Entry 6P19 (electron microscopy, 3.80 A resolution); this record covers chains C and D of the 9 polymer chains in the assembly.

[Chain C]
Molecule: DNA-directed RNA polymerase subunit beta
Organism: Escherichia coli (strain K12)
Notes: EC 2.7.7.6
UniProtKB: P0A8V2 (RPOB_ECOLI); residue numbers follow UniProt; this construct covers 1-1342
Sequence (1342 residues; numbered 1 to 1342; the number before each row is that of its first residue):
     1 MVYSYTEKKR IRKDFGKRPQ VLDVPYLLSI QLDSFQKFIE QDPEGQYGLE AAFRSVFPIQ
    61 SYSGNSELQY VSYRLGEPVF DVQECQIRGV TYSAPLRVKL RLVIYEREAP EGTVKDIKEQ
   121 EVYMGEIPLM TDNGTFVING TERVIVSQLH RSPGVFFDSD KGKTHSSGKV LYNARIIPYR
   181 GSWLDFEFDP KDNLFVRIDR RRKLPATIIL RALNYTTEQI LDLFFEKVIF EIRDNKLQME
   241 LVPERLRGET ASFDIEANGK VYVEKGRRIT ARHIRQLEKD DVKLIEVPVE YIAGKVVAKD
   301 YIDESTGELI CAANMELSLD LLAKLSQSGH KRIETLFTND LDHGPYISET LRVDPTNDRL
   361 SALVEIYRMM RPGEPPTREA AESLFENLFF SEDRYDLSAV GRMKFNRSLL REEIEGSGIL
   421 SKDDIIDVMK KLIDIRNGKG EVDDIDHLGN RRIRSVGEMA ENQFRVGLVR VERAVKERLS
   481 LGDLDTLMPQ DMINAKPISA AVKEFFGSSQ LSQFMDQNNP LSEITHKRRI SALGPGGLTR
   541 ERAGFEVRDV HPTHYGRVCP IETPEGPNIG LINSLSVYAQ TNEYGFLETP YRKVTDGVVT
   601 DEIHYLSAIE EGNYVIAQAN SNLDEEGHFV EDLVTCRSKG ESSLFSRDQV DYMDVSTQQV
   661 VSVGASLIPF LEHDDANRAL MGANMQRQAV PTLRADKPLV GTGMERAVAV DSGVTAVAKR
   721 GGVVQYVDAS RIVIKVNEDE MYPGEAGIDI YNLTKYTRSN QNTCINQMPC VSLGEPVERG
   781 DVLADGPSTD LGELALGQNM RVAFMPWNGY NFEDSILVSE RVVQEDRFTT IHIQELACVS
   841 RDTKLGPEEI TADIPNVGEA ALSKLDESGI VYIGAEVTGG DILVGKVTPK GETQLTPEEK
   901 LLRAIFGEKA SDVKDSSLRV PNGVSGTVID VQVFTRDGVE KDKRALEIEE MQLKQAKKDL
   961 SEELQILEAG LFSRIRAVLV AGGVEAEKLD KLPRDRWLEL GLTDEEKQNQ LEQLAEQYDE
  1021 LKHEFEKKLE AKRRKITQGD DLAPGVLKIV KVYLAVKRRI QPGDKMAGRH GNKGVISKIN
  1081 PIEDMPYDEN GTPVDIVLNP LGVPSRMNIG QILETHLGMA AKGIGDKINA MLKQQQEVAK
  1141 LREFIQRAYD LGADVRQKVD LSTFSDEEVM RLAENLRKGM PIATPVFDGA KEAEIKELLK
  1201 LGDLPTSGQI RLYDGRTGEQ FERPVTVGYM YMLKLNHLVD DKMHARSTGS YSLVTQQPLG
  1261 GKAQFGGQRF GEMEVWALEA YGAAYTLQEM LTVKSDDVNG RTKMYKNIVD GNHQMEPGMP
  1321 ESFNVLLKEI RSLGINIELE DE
Not modelled in the structure: 1-2, 894-909
UniProt features mapped onto this chain:
  - modified residue (N6-acetyllysine): Lys-1022, Lys-1200
  - mutagenesis: Ile-561 (I561S: Resistant to antibiotics salinamide A and B), Ile-569 (I569S: Resistant to antibiotics salinamide A and B), Ala-665 (A665E: Resistant to antibiotics salinamide A and B), Asp-675 (D675A/G: Resistant to antibiotics salinamide A and B), Asn-677 (N677H/K: Resistant to antibiotics salinamide A and B), Leu-680 (L680M: Resistant to antibiotics salinamide A and B), Glu-813 (E813K: Disrupts the enzyme's active center)

[Chain D]
Molecule: DNA-directed RNA polymerase subunit beta'
Organism: Escherichia coli (strain K12)
Notes: EC 2.7.7.6
UniProtKB: P0A8T7 (RPOC_ECOLI); numbering as in UniProt (aligned over 1-1407)
Sequence (1430 residues; each row starts with the number of its first residue):
     1 MKDLLKFLKA QTKTEEFDAI KIALASPDMI RSWSFGEVKK PETINYRTFK PERDGLFCAR
    61 IFGPVKDYEC LCGKYKRLKH RGVICEKCGV EVTQTKVRRE RMGHIELASP TAHIWFLKSL
   121 PSRIGLLLDM PLRDIERVLY FESYVVIEGG MTNLERQQIL TEEQYLDALE EFGDEFDAKM
   181 GAEAIQALLK SMDLEQECEQ LREELNETNS ETKRKKLTKR IKLLEAFVQS GNKPEWMILT
   241 VLPVLPPDLR PLVPLDGGRF ATSDLNDLYR RVINRNNRLK RLLDLAAPDI IVRNEKRMLQ
   301 EAVDALLDNG RRGRAITGSN KRPLKSLADM IKGKQGRFRQ NLLGKRVDYS GRSVITVGPY
   361 LRLHQCGLPK KMALELFKPF IYGKLELRGL ATTIKAAKKM VEREEAVVWD ILDEVIREHP
   421 VLLNRAPTLH RLGIQAFEPV LIEGKAIQLH PLVCAAYNAD FDGDQMAVHV PLTLEAQLEA
   481 RALMMSTNNI LSPANGEPII VPSQDVVLGL YYMTRDCVNA KGEGMVLTGP KEAERLYRSG
   541 LASLHARVKV RITEYEKDAN GELVAKTSLK DTTVGRAILW MIVPKGLPYS IVNQALGKKA
   601 ISKMLNTCYR ILGLKPTVIF ADQIMYTGFA YAARSGASVG IDDMVIPEKK HEIISEAEAE
   661 VAEIQEQFQS GLVTAGERYN KVIDIWAAAN DRVSKAMMDN LQTETVINRD GQEEKQVSFN
   721 SIYMMADSGA RGSAAQIRQL AGMRGLMAKP DGSIIETPIT ANFREGLNVL QYFISTHGAR
   781 KGLADTALKT ANSGYLTRRL VDVAQDLVVT EDDCGTHEGI MMTPVIEGGD VKEPLRDRVL
   841 GRVTAEDVLK PGTADILVPR NTLLHEQWCD LLEENSVDAV KVRSVVSCDT DFGVCAHCYG
   901 RDLARGHIIN KGEAIGVIAA QSIGEPGTQL TMRTFHIGGA ASRAAAESSI QVKNKGSIKL
   961 SNVKSVVNSS GKLVITSRNT ELKLIDEFGR TKESYKVPYG AVLAKGDGEQ VAGGETVANW
  1021 DPHTMPVITE VSGFVRFTDM IDGQTITRQT DELTGLSSLV VLDSAERTAG GKDLRPALKI
  1081 VDAQGNDVLI PGTDMPAQYF LPGKAIVQLE DGVQISSGDT LARIPQESGG TKDITGGLPR
  1141 VADLFEARRP KEPAILAEIS GIVSFGKETK GKRRLVITPV DGSDPYEEMI PKWRQLNVFE
  1201 GERVERGDVI SDGPEAPHDI LRLRGVHAVT RYIVNEVQDV YRLQGVKIND KHIEVIVRQM
  1261 LRKATIVNAG SSDFLEGEQV EYSRVKIANR ELEANGKVGA TYSRDLLGIT KASLATESFI
  1321 SAASFQETTR VLTEAAVAGK RDELRGLKEN VIVGRLIPAG TGYAYHQDRM RRRAAGEAPA
  1381 APQVTAEDAS ASLAELLNAG LGGSDNELER RASENLYFQG HHHHHHHHHH
Not modelled in the structure: 1-14, 931-956, 1127-1135, 1377-1430
Construct notes: expression tag (1408-1430)
UniProt features mapped onto this chain:
  - binding site (Zn(2+)): Cys-70, Cys-72, Cys-85, Cys-88, Cys-814, Cys-888, Cys-895, Cys-898
  - binding site (Mg(2+)): Asp-460, Asp-462, Asp-464
  - modified residue: Lys-983 (N6-acetyllysine)
  - mutagenesis: Gln-504 (Q504P: Resistant to antibiotics salinamide A and B), Asn-690 (N690D: Resistant to antibiotics salinamide A and B), Met-697 (M697V: Resistant to antibiotics salinamide A and B), Ala-735 (A735T: Resistant to antibiotics salinamide A and B), Arg-738 (R738C/H/P/S: Resistant to antibiotics salinamide A and B), Ala-748 (A748E: Resistant to antibiotics salinamide A and B), Pro-758 (P758S/T: Resistant to antibiotics salinamide A and B), Phe-763 (F763C: Resistant to antibiotics salinamide A and B), Ser-775 (S775A: Resistant to antibiotics salinamide A and B), Ala-779 (A779T/V: Resistant to antibiotics salinamide A and B), Arg-780 (R780C: Resistant to antibiotics salinamide A and B), Gly-782 (G782A/C: Resistant to antibiotics salinamide A and B), 1 further mutagenesis entry in UniProt
Ion coordination: Zn2+ site 1: Cys-70, Leu-71, Cys-72; Mg2+: Asp-460, Asp-462, Asp-464 (shared with 1 residue of chain R); Zn2+ site 2: Cys-814, Cys-888, Cys-895, Cys-898

[How chain C and chain D interact]
Contacting residue pairs (328; chain C residue first):
  Phe-545(C) with Ala-784(D); Asp-785(D); Leu-788(D), hydrophobic
  Arg-548(C) with Arg-780(D)
  Asp-549(C) with Pro-750(D)
  Val-550(C) with Thr-776(D); His-777(D), hydrogen bond (backbone-side chain); Arg-780(D)
  Tyr-555(C) with Val-769(D), hydrophobic; Phe-773(D), hydrophobic
  Pro-560(C) with Thr-776(D); Arg-780(D), hydrogen bond (backbone-side chain)
  Ile-561(C) with Tyr-772(D), hydrophobic; Thr-776(D); Arg-780(D)
  Thr-563(C) with Arg-780(D), hydrogen bond
  Ile-569(C) with Arg-780(D); Leu-783(D); Ala-784(D), hydrophobic
  Gln-618(C) with Asn-768(D); Val-769(D); Leu-770(D)
  Asn-620(C) with Asn-768(D)
  Ser-642(C) with Leu-770(D)
  Thr-657(C) with Val-769(D)
  Val-660(C) with Val-769(D), hydrophobic; Phe-773(D), hydrophobic
  Leu-671(C) with Tyr-772(D)
  Glu-672(C) with Gly-766(D); Leu-767(D), hydrogen bond (backbone-backbone)
  His-673(C) with Phe-763(D); Arg-764(D), hydrogen bond (side chain-backbone); Glu-765(D); Gly-766(D)
  Asp-674(C) with Phe-763(D); Tyr-772(D), hydrogen bond (backbone-side chain)
  Asp-675(C) with Phe-763(D); Tyr-772(D), hydrogen bond (backbone-side chain)
  Ala-676(C) with Tyr-772(D); Ser-775(D); Ala-779(D), hydrophobic
  Asn-677(C) with Ala-779(D); Leu-783(D)
  Ala-679(C) with Tyr-772(D)
  Leu-680(C) with Leu-783(D), hydrophobic
  Phe-804(C) with Ala-637(D); Ser-638(D), hydrogen bond (backbone-side chain)
  Met-805(C) with Ala-633(D)
  Pro-806(C) with Asp-505(D); Ala-632(D); Ala-633(D)
  Asn-808(C) with Pro-359(D); Ala-633(D)
  Gly-809(C) with Val-357(D); Phe-629(D)
  Tyr-810(C) with Pro-359(D); Tyr-360(D)
  Asn-811(C) with Asp-505(D)
  Phe-812(C) with Val-357(D), hydrophobic; Pro-451(D), hydrophobic; Cys-454(D), hydrophobic; Phe-461(D), hydrophobic; Ser-503(D); Gln-504(D), hydrogen bond (backbone-side chain); Asp-505(D); Phe-629(D), hydrophobic
  Glu-813(C) with Asp-460(D); Phe-461(D), hydrogen bond (backbone-backbone); Gln-504(D)
  Asp-814(C) with Phe-461(D); Asp-462(D)
  Ser-815(C) with Val-357(D); Phe-461(D)
  Arg-841(C) with Gly-257(D)
  Lys-844(C) with Arg-47(D)
  Gln-1061(C) with Lys-445(D)
  Pro-1062(C) with Ala-446(D)
  Gly-1063(C) with Val-354(D)
  Lys-1065(C) with Asp-462(D), hydrogen bond (side chain-backbone)
  Lys-1073(C) with Asp-462(D)
  Val-1075(C) with Ile-355(D); Thr-356(D); Phe-461(D); Asp-462(D); Gly-463(D)
  Ile-1076(C) with Thr-356(D)
  Ser-1077(C) with Thr-356(D); Val-357(D)
  Asn-1099(C) with Gln-504(D)
  Pro-1100(C) with Ala-637(D)
  Leu-1101(C) with Gln-504(D); Leu-508(D), hydrophobic; Ala-730(D), hydrophobic; Arg-731(D)
  Val-1103(C) with Val-639(D), hydrophobic
  Pro-1104(C) with Ile-722(D), hydrophobic; Met-725(D), hydrophobic; Leu-740(D)
  Ser-1105(C) with Arg-731(D); Gly-732(D); Gln-736(D), hydrogen bond (backbone-side chain)
  Met-1107(C) with Gln-736(D); Gln-739(D); Leu-740(D), hydrophobic
  Ile-1109(C) with Ile-641(D), hydrophobic; Met-644(D), hydrophobic; Leu-740(D), hydrophobic; Phe-763(D)
  Ile-1112(C) with Val-639(D), hydrophobic; Gly-640(D); Ile-641(D)
  Leu-1113(C) with Ile-641(D), hydrophobic
  His-1116(C) with Gly-640(D); Ile-641(D), hydrogen bond (side chain-backbone)
  Phe-1187(C) with Tyr-772(D), hydrophobic
  Glu-1192(C) with Ile-641(D); Arg-764(D), salt bridge
  Ser-1207(C) with Asp-642(D), hydrogen bond
  Gln-1209(C) with Ser-638(D); Val-639(D); Gly-640(D); Asp-643(D)
  Thr-1217(C) with Arg-538(D)
  Phe-1221(C) with Ala-633(D)
  Glu-1222(C) with Tyr-512(D), hydrogen bond; Tyr-537(D); Ser-543(D); Arg-634(D); Ser-635(D), hydrogen bond (backbone-backbone)
  Arg-1223(C) with Tyr-512(D); Ser-635(D), hydrogen bond (backbone-backbone); Phe-719(D); Ser-721(D); Met-724(D)
  Pro-1224(C) with Ser-638(D)
  Val-1225(C) with Ser-638(D)
  Thr-1226(C) with Ser-638(D), hydrogen bond (backbone-side chain); Val-639(D), hydrogen bond (side chain-backbone); Gly-640(D)
  Val-1239(C) with Val-354(D), hydrophobic; Lys-445(D)
  Asp-1240(C) with Lys-445(D), salt bridge
  Lys-1242(C) with Val-354(D); Gln-465(D)
  Met-1243(C) with Arg-352(D); Ser-353(D); Met-372(D), hydrophobic; Lys-445(D)
  His-1244(C) with Gly-351(D); Arg-352(D), hydrogen bond (backbone-backbone)
  Ala-1245(C) with Ser-350(D); Gly-351(D); Met-372(D), hydrophobic; Glu-375(D)
  Arg-1246(C) with Asp-348(D), salt bridge; Tyr-349(D), hydrogen bond (backbone-backbone); Ser-350(D), hydrogen bond (backbone-backbone); Glu-375(D)
  Ser-1247(C) with Asp-348(D); Tyr-349(D); Glu-375(D), hydrogen bond (backbone-side chain); Lys-378(D)
  Thr-1248(C) with Tyr-349(D)
  Tyr-1251(C) with Asp-348(D), hydrogen bond
  Leu-1253(C) with Arg-99(D), hydrogen bond (backbone-side chain); Asp-248(D)
  Val-1254(C) with Arg-99(D), hydrogen bond (backbone-side chain); Leu-249(D); Arg-337(D)
  Thr-1255(C) with Asn-341(D)
  Gln-1256(C) with Arg-99(D)
  Gln-1257(C) with Asn-341(D), hydrogen bond; Lys-345(D)
  Pro-1258(C) with Arg-346(D); Val-347(D); Asp-348(D)
  Leu-1259(C) with Arg-346(D), hydrogen bond (backbone-side chain)
  Gly-1260(C) with Arg-346(D)
  Phe-1265(C) with Glu-375(D)
  Gly-1267(C) with Arg-346(D), hydrogen bond (backbone-side chain); Val-347(D); Ser-350(D)
  Gln-1268(C) with Arg-346(D); Val-347(D), hydrogen bond (backbone-backbone); Ser-350(D), hydrogen bond (backbone-side chain); Gly-351(D); Arg-352(D), hydrogen bond; His-469(D)
  Arg-1269(C) with Arg-339(D); Gln-340(D), hydrogen bond (side chain-backbone); Gly-344(D), hydrogen bond (side chain-backbone); Lys-345(D); Arg-346(D)
  Phe-1270(C) with Gly-344(D); Lys-345(D), hydrogen bond (backbone-backbone); Ile-434(D), hydrophobic; His-469(D)
  Glu-1272(C) with Leu-343(D); Arg-798(D)
  Met-1273(C) with Thr-428(D)
  Glu-1274(C) with Asn-424(D), hydrogen bond; Ala-426(D); Thr-428(D), hydrogen bond
  Val-1275(C) with Leu-343(D)
  Trp-1276(C) with Thr-797(D); Arg-798(D); Val-801(D); Val-917(D); Gln-921(D), hydrogen bond (backbone-side chain)
  Ala-1277(C) with Gln-921(D)
  Leu-1278(C) with Met-484(D), hydrophobic
  Glu-1279(C) with Gln-805(D), hydrogen bond; Val-917(D); Leu-1347(D); Val-1351(D)
  Ala-1280(C) with Arg-431(D), hydrogen bond (backbone-side chain); Glu-913(D); Ile-918(D), hydrophobic; Gln-921(D)
  Tyr-1281(C) with Arg-431(D); Leu-432(D); Ile-434(D), hydrogen bond (side chain-backbone); Leu-483(D); Met-484(D), hydrophobic; Asn-489(D), hydrogen bond; Glu-913(D)
  Gly-1282(C) with Gly-1360(D); Thr-1361(D), hydrogen bond (backbone-backbone)
  Ala-1283(C) with Glu-479(D); Met-484(D), hydrophobic
  Ala-1284(C) with Leu-1356(D); Ile-1357(D), hydrophobic; Gly-1362(D)
  Tyr-1285(C) with Glu-475(D); Glu-479(D); Leu-1356(D), hydrophobic; Thr-1361(D)
  Thr-1286(C) with Ala-476(D); Glu-479(D), hydrogen bond
  Leu-1287(C) with Val-1351(D), hydrophobic; Ile-1357(D), hydrophobic
  Gln-1288(C) with Gly-1354(D); Arg-1355(D); Leu-1356(D)
  Glu-1289(C) with Pro-471(D); Leu-472(D), hydrogen bond (side chain-backbone); Thr-473(D), hydrogen bond; Ala-476(D)
  Met-1290(C) with Val-347(D)
  Leu-1291(C) with Lys-345(D), hydrogen bond (backbone-side chain); Val-1351(D), hydrophobic
  Thr-1292(C) with Gly-1354(D)
  Lys-1294(C) with Val-347(D); Asp-348(D), hydrogen bond (backbone-backbone); Val-470(D), hydrogen bond (side chain-backbone); Leu-472(D)
  Ser-1295(C) with Lys-345(D); Arg-346(D), hydrogen bond (side chain-backbone)
  Asp-1296(C) with Lys-345(D), salt bridge
  Met-1304(C) with Leu-472(D), hydrophobic
  Tyr-1305(C) with Tyr-349(D); Tyr-382(D)
  Ile-1308(C) with Pro-379(D), hydrophobic; Leu-472(D), hydrophobic
  Val-1309(C) with Gly-383(D)
  His-1313(C) with Phe-380(D); Leu-472(D); Thr-473(D); Leu-474(D); Gln-477(D)
  Met-1315(C) with Thr-473(D)
  Met-1319(C) with Phe-17(D), hydrophobic
  Pro-1320(C) with Lys-345(D); Val-1353(D)
  Glu-1321(C) with Arg-99(D), salt bridge
  Ser-1322(C) with Asn-341(D); Leu-342(D)
  Phe-1323(C) with Ile-20(D), hydrophobic; Leu-342(D); Ile-1352(D), hydrophobic
  Val-1325(C) with Arg-99(D); Leu-249(D), hydrophobic; Arg-337(D)
  Leu-1326(C) with Arg-337(D); Phe-338(D), hydrophobic; Leu-342(D), hydrophobic
  Lys-1328(C) with Glu-100(D); Leu-245(D); Leu-249(D)
  Glu-1329(C) with Leu-245(D); Met-330(D); Ile-331(D)
  Ile-1330(C) with Ile-331(D), hydrophobic
  Arg-1331(C) with Trp-33(D); Pro-243(D)
  Ser-1332(C) with Pro-243(D); Leu-245(D); Tyr-269(D), hydrogen bond; Leu-327(D)
  Leu-1333(C) with His-113(D), hydrogen bond (backbone-side chain); Trp-115(D), hydrophobic; Ile-331(D), hydrophobic
  Gly-1334(C) with Ala-25(D)
  Ile-1335(C) with Ile-22(D), hydrophobic; Ala-23(D); Trp-115(D), hydrophobic; Ala-1336(D), hydrophobic
  Asn-1336(C) with Lys-21(D); Ile-22(D); Ala-23(D), hydrogen bond (backbone-backbone); Leu-24(D); Ala-25(D); Met-29(D), hydrogen bond; Trp-33(D)
  Ile-1337(C) with Ile-20(D), hydrophobic; Lys-21(D); Ile-22(D), hydrophobic
  Glu-1338(C) with Ile-20(D); Lys-21(D), salt bridge
  Leu-1339(C) with Phe-17(D), hydrophobic; Ala-19(D); Ile-20(D), hydrophobic
  Glu-1340(C) with Phe-17(D); Asp-18(D), hydrogen bond (backbone-backbone); Ala-19(D), hydrogen bond (backbone-backbone); Lys-21(D), salt bridge
  Glu-1342(C) with Glu-16(D); Asp-18(D)
Also at the interface, not in a pair above, chain C (153 interface residues in all): His-551, Pro-552, His-554, Cys-559, Glu-562, Glu-565, Thr-635, Trp-807, Gly-1074, Gly-1261, Gly-1271, Gln-1314, Asp-1341
Also at the interface, not in a pair above, chain D (185 interface residues in all): Met-102, Val-244, Pro-246, Pro-251, Asp-256, Leu-307, Ala-328, Lys-371, Leu-376, Leu-422, Arg-425, Leu-429, Gln-435, Ala-459, Ala-467, Val-506, Leu-544, His-545, Ala-630, Gly-636, Arg-744, Lys-781, Asp-802, Arg-905, Ala-914, Leu-1332, Arg-1341, Ala-1359, Arg-1373

[In short]
The interface between chain C and chain D involves 153 residues on one side and 185 on the other; the contacts
include 56 hydrogen bonds and 7 salt bridges. Polar contacts include Glu-1192(C)/Arg-764(D),
Asp-1240(C)/Lys-445(D) and Arg-1246(C)/Asp-348(D).
Here chain C is DNA-directed RNA polymerase subunit beta and chain D is DNA-directed RNA polymerase subunit
beta', both from Escherichia coli (strain K12). Entry 6P19 (Q21 transcription antitermination complex: loaded
complex) was determined by electron microscopy (same publication as 6P18, 6P1A, 6P1B and 6P1C).
